Entry 3KWQ (X-ray diffraction, 3.50 A resolution); this record covers chains E and F of the 10 polymer chains in the assembly.

# Chain E
Name: Histone H3.2
Source organism: Xenopus laevis
UniProt: P84233 (H32_XENLA); residues 38-135 here correspond to UniProt positions 39-136 (UniProt number = residue number + 1)
Sequence (98 residues; row label = number of the first residue in the row):
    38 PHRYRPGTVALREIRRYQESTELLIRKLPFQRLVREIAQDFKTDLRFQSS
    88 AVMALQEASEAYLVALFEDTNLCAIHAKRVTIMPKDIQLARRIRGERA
Differences from the reference sequence: engineered mutation E56 (Lys57 in P84233)
UniProt features mapped onto this chain:
  - modified residue: Y41 (Phosphotyrosine), S57 (Phosphoserine), K64 (N6-(2-hydroxyisobutyryl)lysine), K79 (N6,N6,N6-trimethyllysine), T80 (Phosphothreonine), S86 (Phosphoserine), T107 (Phosphothreonine), K115 (N6-acetyllysine), K122 (N6-(2-hydroxyisobutyryl)lysine)
  - lipidation: C110 (S-palmitoyl cysteine)

# Chain F
Name: Histone H4
Source organism: Xenopus laevis
UniProt: P62799 (H4_XENLA); residues 20-102 here correspond to UniProt positions 21-103 (UniProt number = residue number + 1)
Sequence (83 residues; row label = number of the first residue in the row):
    20 KVLRDNIQGITKPAIRRLARRGGVKRISGLIYEETRGVLKVFLENVIRDA
    70 VTYTEHAKRKTVTAMDVVYALKRQGRTLYGFGG
UniProt features mapped onto this chain:
  - modified residue: K20 (N6,N6,N6-trimethyllysine), K31 (N6-(2-hydroxyisobutyryl)lysine), K44 (N6-(2-hydroxyisobutyryl)lysine), S47 (Phosphoserine), Y51 (Phosphotyrosine), K59 (N6-(2-hydroxyisobutyryl)lysine), K77 (N6-(2-hydroxyisobutyryl)lysine), K79 (N6-(2-hydroxyisobutyryl)lysine), Y88 (Phosphotyrosine), K91 (N6-(2-hydroxyisobutyryl)lysine)
  - cross-link (Glycyl lysine isopeptide (Lys-Gly)): K31 (interchain with G-Cter in UFM1), K91 (interchain with G-Cter in ubiquitin)

# How chain E and chain F interact
Pairs across the interface (100):
  G44(E) with K44(F)
  A47(E) with R39(F); K44(F)
  E50(E) with R39(F), salt bridge
  I51(E) with G42(F); V43(F)
  Y54(E) with R36(F); R39(F); R40(F), hydrogen bond (backbone-side chain)
  Q55(E) with R39(F); R40(F), hydrogen bond (side chain-backbone); G42(F)
  S57(E) with R40(F), hydrogen bond (backbone-side chain)
  T58(E) with R40(F)
  E59(E) with R40(F), salt bridge
  L61(E) with A33(F); R36(F), hydrogen bond (backbone-side chain); L37(F), hydrophobic; R40(F)
  P66(E) with N25(F); G28(F)
  F67(E) with L62(F), hydrophobic
  R69(E) with N25(F), hydrogen bond (backbone-side chain)
  L70(E) with N25(F), hydrogen bond (backbone-side chain); I26(F); I29(F), hydrophobic; L62(F), hydrophobic
  V71(E) with I66(F)
  R72(E) with R23(F)
  E73(E) with R23(F); D24(F), hydrogen bond (side chain-backbone); N25(F), hydrogen bond (side chain-backbone)
  I74(E) with K59(F); L62(F), hydrophobic; E63(F)
  A75(E) with I66(F), hydrophobic
  Q76(E) with R23(F), hydrogen bond
  F78(E) with E63(F); R67(F)
  K79(E) with E74(F)
  L82(E) with V70(F), hydrophobic; K79(F)
  R83(E) with K79(F), hydrogen bond (backbone-backbone); T80(F); V81(F), hydrogen bond (backbone-backbone)
  F84(E) with V81(F)
  Q85(E) with T80(F); V81(F), hydrogen bond (backbone-backbone); T82(F); A83(F), hydrogen bond (side chain-backbone)
  S87(E) with A83(F); F100(F)
  A88(E) with V81(F); T82(F); A83(F), hydrophobic; V86(F)
  M90(E) with F100(F)
  A91(E) with V86(F), hydrophobic; L97(F), hydrophobic; F100(F)
  L92(E) with V65(F), hydrophobic; V86(F), hydrophobic
  E94(E) with F100(F)
  A95(E) with F61(F); L90(F), hydrophobic
  S96(E) with L58(F); F61(F); L62(F)
  Y99(E) with V57(F); F61(F), hydrophobic; R95(F)
  L100(E) with L37(F), hydrophobic; T54(F); L58(F), hydrophobic
  V101(E) with L37(F), hydrophobic; G41(F)
  L103(E) with V57(F), hydrophobic
  F104(E) with L37(F); A38(F), hydrophobic; V43(F), hydrophobic; T54(F)
  E105(E) with G41(F)
  N108(E) with G42(F), hydrogen bond (side chain-backbone); V43(F)
  V117(E) with R45(F), hydrogen bond (backbone-backbone)
  T118(E) with R45(F); I46(F); S47(F)
  I119(E) with V43(F), hydrophobic; R45(F), hydrogen bond (backbone-backbone); S47(F), hydrogen bond (backbone-backbone); I50(F)
  M120(E) with S47(F); I50(F)
  P121(E) with L49(F), hydrophobic; I50(F)
  I124(E) with I50(F), hydrophobic; E53(F)
  Q125(E) with E53(F), hydrogen bond
  R128(E) with V57(F)
Other interface residues (no listed pair), chain E (55 interface residues in all): L48, I62, R63, D81, E97, E133
Other interface residues (no listed pair), chain F (45 interface residues in all): I34

# Summary
The interface between chain E and chain F involves 55 residues on one side and 45 on the other; the contacts
include 18 hydrogen bonds and 2 salt bridges. Polar pairs include E50(E)-R39(F), E59(E)-R40(F) and
Y54(E)-R40(F).
Chain E is Histone H3.2 and chain F is Histone H4, both from Xenopus laevis; the structure, Structural
characterization of H3K56Q nucleosomes and nucleosomal arrays, was determined by X-ray diffraction (same
publication as 3KXB).
